Entry 4EY0 (X-ray diffraction, 2.80 A resolution); this record covers chain A.

Chain A:
Protein: 1-phosphatidylinositol 4,5-bisphosphate phosphodiesterase gamma-1
Organism: Homo sapiens
Notes: EC 3.1.4.11
Reference sequence: P19174 (PLCG1_HUMAN); residue numbers follow UniProt; this construct covers 545-790
Amino-acid sequence (246 residues; row label = number of the first residue in the row):
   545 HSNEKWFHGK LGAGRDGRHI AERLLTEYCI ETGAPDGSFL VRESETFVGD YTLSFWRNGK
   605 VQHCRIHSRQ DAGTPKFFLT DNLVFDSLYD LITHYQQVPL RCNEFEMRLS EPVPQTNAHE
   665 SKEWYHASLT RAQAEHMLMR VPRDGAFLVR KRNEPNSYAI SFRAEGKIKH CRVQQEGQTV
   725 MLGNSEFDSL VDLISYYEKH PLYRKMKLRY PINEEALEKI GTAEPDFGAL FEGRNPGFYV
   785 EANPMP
Not modelled in the structure: 545-546, 774-781, 790
Modified positions: Y783 (o-phosphotyrosine; PTR)
Sequence notes: engineered mutation F771 (Tyr in P19174), F775 (Tyr in P19174)
UniProt features mapped onto this chain:
  - modified residue: Y783 (Phosphotyrosine)
Reported in the primary citation:
  - post-translational modification sites: Y783
  - contacts within the chain: R675-Y783
  - mutagenesis - R586L, R694L/R696L, Y783F: decreased catalytic activity on FGFb/Heparin stimulation
  - mutagenesis - N728D, S729Y, R748E, R753E: increased catalytic activity
  - mutagenesis - R748E, R753E: abolished binding to PLC-core
  - mutagenesis - S729Y: decreased binding to PLC-core
  - mutagenesis - R586L: decreased binding to FGFR1-3P
  - mutagenesis - R694L/R696L, Y783F: unchanged binding to FGFR1-3P

In short:
The paper reports that N728D, S729Y and R748E, among others, increase catalytic activity; a modification site
at Y783; 7 substitutions were tested in all.
Chain A is 1-phosphatidylinositol 4,5-bisphosphate phosphodiesterase gamma-1 (Homo sapiens); the structure,
Structure of tandem SH2 domains from PLCgamma1, was determined by X-ray diffraction together with 4FBN from
the same study.
